PDB entry 9ITS | electron microscopy, 2.89 A resolution | chains V and Z of the 26 polymer chains in the assembly

Chain V:
Name: ATP synthase subunit b
Organism: Chloroflexus aurantiacus J-10-fl
Reference sequence: A9WGS8 (ATPF_CHLAA); residue numbers follow UniProt; this construct covers 1-164
Sequence (164 residues; numbered 1 to 164; the number before each row is that of its first residue):
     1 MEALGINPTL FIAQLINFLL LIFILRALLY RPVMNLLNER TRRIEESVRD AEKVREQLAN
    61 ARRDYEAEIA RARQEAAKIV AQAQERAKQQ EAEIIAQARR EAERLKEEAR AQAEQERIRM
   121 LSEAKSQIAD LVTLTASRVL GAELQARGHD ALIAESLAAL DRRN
Unresolved in the structure: 1-4, 159-164

Chain Z:
Name: ATP synthase subunit a
Organism: Chloroflexus aurantiacus J-10-fl
Reference sequence: A9WGT0 (A9WGT0_CHLAA); residues 1-312 here = UniProt positions 1-312
Sequence (312 residues; numbered 1 to 312; the number before each row is that of its first residue):
     1 MSTRTRNILI IVGALIISIA SRFFLYTGPP HVEVAAEVIF DGIPGFPITN SFVVAIIIDI
    61 FVIALAVAAT RNLQMVPRGL QNVMEFILES LYNLFRNINA KYVATAFPLV ATIFLFVLFG
   121 NWFGLLPGVG SIGVCHEKKE EHAVVDERLA LAAPAAPLSS VAAAEGEEIH DTCAAQGKKL
   181 VPLFRAPAAD LNFTFAIAVI SFVFIEYWGF RALGPGYLKK FFNTNGIMSF VGIIEFISEL
   241 VKPFALAFRL FGNIFAGEVL LVVMAFLVPL LLPLPFYGFE VFVGFIQALI FALLTYAFLN
   301 IAVTGHDEEH AH
Unresolved in the structure: 1-11, 137-172, 305-312

Chain V / chain Z interface:
Contacting residue pairs (45; chain V residue first):
  Gly5(V) - Asn192(Z)  hydrogen bond (backbone-side chain)
  Ile6(V) - Asn192(Z)
  Asn7(V) - Asn192(Z)
  Leu10(V) - Thr49(Z)
  Phe11(V) - Asn192(Z)
  Phe11(V) - Phe195(Z)
  Phe11(V) - Ala196(Z)
  Phe11(V) - Val199(Z)  hydrophobic
  Gln14(V) - Phe52(Z)
  Gln14(V) - Ala55(Z)
  Leu15(V) - Ala196(Z)  hydrophobic
  Leu15(V) - Val199(Z)  hydrophobic
  Asn17(V) - Phe52(Z)
  Asn17(V) - Ile56(Z)
  Asn17(V) - Asp59(Z)
  Phe18(V) - Ile113(Z)  hydrophobic
  Phe18(V) - Phe116(Z)  hydrophobic
  Phe18(V) - Ile197(Z)  hydrophobic
  Leu19(V) - Ile200(Z)  hydrophobic
  Leu21(V) - Asp59(Z)
  Ile22(V) - Thr112(Z)
  Ile24(V) - Ile63(Z)  hydrophobic
  Leu25(V) - Val62(Z)  hydrophobic
  Leu25(V) - Ile63(Z)  hydrophobic
  Leu25(V) - Thr112(Z)
  Arg26(V) - Pro108(Z)
  Leu28(V) - Ile63(Z)  hydrophobic
  Leu28(V) - Ala66(Z)  hydrophobic
  Leu29(V) - Ala66(Z)  hydrophobic
  Leu29(V) - Thr70(Z)
  Leu29(V) - Met84(Z)  hydrophobic
  Tyr30(V) - Leu88(Z)  hydrophobic
  Tyr30(V) - Pro108(Z)
  Tyr30(V) - Ala111(Z)
  Tyr30(V) - Thr112(Z)  hydrogen bond (side chain-backbone)
  Tyr30(V) - Leu115(Z)
  Pro32(V) - Leu73(Z)  hydrophobic
  Val33(V) - Met84(Z)  hydrophobic
  Val33(V) - Leu88(Z)  hydrophobic
  Met34(V) - Tyr92(Z)
  Leu36(V) - Gln74(Z)
  Leu36(V) - Glu85(Z)
  Leu37(V) - Glu85(Z)
  Leu37(V) - Glu89(Z)
  Glu39(V) - Met75(Z)
Also at the interface, not in a pair above, chain V (25 interface residues in all): Arg40
Also at the interface, not in a pair above, chain Z (37 interface residues in all): Ala36, Glu37, Pro47, Val67, Gln81, Leu109, Leu191, Phe193

In short:
25 residues of chain V face 37 of chain Z across their interface; the contacts include 2 hydrogen bonds. Among
the polar pairs are Gly5(V)-Asn192(Z) and Tyr30(V)-Thr112(Z).
Here chain V is ATP synthase subunit b and chain Z is ATP synthase subunit a, both from Chloroflexus
aurantiacus J-10-fl. Entry 9ITS (Chloroflexus aurantiacus ADP-bound ATP synthase, state 1) was determined by
electron microscopy together with 9ITJ, 9ITK, 9ITL, 9ITM, 9ITN, 9ITO and 11 further entries from the same
study.
